Entry 8ABA (electron microscopy, 3.20 A resolution); this record covers chains D and I of the 20 polymer chains in the assembly.

Chain D:
Protein: YALI0A17468p
Organism: Yarrowia lipolytica
UniProt: Q6CGP7 (Q6CGP7_YARLI); residue numbers follow UniProt; this construct covers 1-330
Amino-acid sequence (330 residues; numbered 1 to 330; the number before each row is that of its first residue):
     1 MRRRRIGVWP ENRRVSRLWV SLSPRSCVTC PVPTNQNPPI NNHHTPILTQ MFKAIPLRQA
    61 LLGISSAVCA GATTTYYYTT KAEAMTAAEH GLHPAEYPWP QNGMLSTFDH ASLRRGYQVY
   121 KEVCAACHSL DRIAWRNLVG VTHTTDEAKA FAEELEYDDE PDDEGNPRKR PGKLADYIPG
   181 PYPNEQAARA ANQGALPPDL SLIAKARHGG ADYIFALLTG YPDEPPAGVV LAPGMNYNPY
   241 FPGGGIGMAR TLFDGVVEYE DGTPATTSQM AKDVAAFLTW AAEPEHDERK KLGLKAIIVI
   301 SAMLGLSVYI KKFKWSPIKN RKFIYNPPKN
Disordered / not traced: 1-84, 329-330
Bound ions: heme c Fe: His-128, Met-248
Small-molecule neighbours:
  - heme c (HEC): Val-119, Val-123, Cys-124, Cys-127, His-128, Asn-192, Ala-195, Leu-196, Pro-197, Pro-198, Leu-200, Ile-203, Arg-207, Tyr-213, Ile-214, Leu-217, Leu-218, Phe-241, Ile-246, Gly-247, Met-248, Thr-251, Leu-252, Val-274, Leu-278
  - phosphatidylethanolamine (PTY): Leu-292, Lys-295, Ala-296, Val-299, Ile-300, Met-303

Chain I:
Protein: Complex III subunit 9
Organism: Yarrowia lipolytica
UniProt: Q6CG23 (Q6CG23_YARLI); residue numbers follow UniProt; this construct covers 1-68
Amino-acid sequence (68 residues; each row starts with the number of its first residue):
     1 MAWATTFYNV FVKRNSAFVA TILASAFVFD MTFETAIDNF WDRINAGKQW KDIRHKYIEA
    61 AGDDDEDD
Disordered / not traced: 1-3, 58-68
Small-molecule neighbours: 1,2-diacyl-sn-glycero-3-phosphocholine (PC1): Tyr-8, Val-12, Lys-13, Arg-14, Asn-15, Phe-18, Val-19, Ile-22, Leu-23

How chain D and chain I interact:
Pairs across the interface - 38 pairs, chain D then chain I:
  Pro-100(D) / Lys-48(I)  hydrogen bond (backbone-side chain)
  Leu-105(D) / Trp-41(I)
  Leu-105(D) / Ile-44(I)  hydrophobic
  Leu-105(D) / Asn-45(I)  hydrogen bond (backbone-side chain)
  Ser-106(D) / Asn-45(I)
  Ser-106(D) / Lys-48(I)
  Thr-107(D) / Trp-41(I)
  Thr-107(D) / Asn-45(I)  hydrogen bond (backbone-side chain)
  Thr-107(D) / Lys-48(I)  hydrogen bond (backbone-side chain)
  Thr-107(D) / Gln-49(I)
  Phe-108(D) / Lys-48(I)
  Asp-109(D) / Gly-47(I)
  Asp-109(D) / Lys-48(I)
  His-110(D) / Lys-48(I)  hydrogen bond (backbone-backbone)
  His-110(D) / Trp-50(I)
  His-110(D) / Ile-53(I)
  Ala-111(D) / Ile-53(I)
  Arg-114(D) / Tyr-57(I)  hydrogen bond
  Gly-140(D) / Trp-50(I)
  Val-141(D) / Trp-50(I)
  Thr-142(D) / Trp-50(I)
  His-143(D) / Trp-50(I)
  Thr-144(D) / Trp-50(I)
  Thr-144(D) / Tyr-57(I)
  Glu-147(D) / Tyr-57(I)
  Asp-287(D) / Trp-41(I)
  Lys-290(D) / Trp-41(I)
  Lys-291(D) / Asp-38(I)  salt bridge
  Lys-291(D) / Trp-41(I)
  Leu-294(D) / Ile-37(I)  hydrophobic
  Leu-294(D) / Phe-40(I)  hydrophobic
  Leu-294(D) / Trp-41(I)  hydrophobic
  Lys-295(D) / Phe-33(I)
  Lys-295(D) / Glu-34(I)
  Lys-295(D) / Ile-37(I)
  Ile-298(D) / Phe-33(I)  hydrophobic
  Ile-298(D) / Ile-37(I)  hydrophobic
  Val-299(D) / Phe-33(I)  hydrophobic
Also at the interface, not in a pair above, chain D (24 interface residues in all): Met-104, Glu-260
Also at the interface, not in a pair above, chain I (15 interface residues in all): Phe-29

In short:
24 residues of chain D face 15 of chain I across their interface; the contacts include 6 hydrogen bonds and 1
salt bridge. Polar contacts include Lys-291(D)/Asp-38(I), Pro-100(D)/Lys-48(I) and Leu-105(D)/Asn-45(I). Bound
to chain D: heme c and phosphatidylethanolamine. Ligands of chain I: 1,2-diacyl-sn-glycero-3-phosphocholine.
Here chain D is YALI0A17468p and chain I is Complex III subunit 9, both from Yarrowia lipolytica. Entry 8ABA
(Complex III2 from Yarrowia lipolytica, ascorbate-reduced, int-position) was determined by electron microscopy
(same publication as 8AB6, 8AB7, 8AB8, 8AB9, 8ABB, 8ABE and 11 further entries).
